Entry 9IZV (electron microscopy, 3.02 A resolution); this record covers chains A and D of the 4 polymer chains in the assembly.

# Chain A (and D)
Molecule: Methylmalonate-semialdehyde/malonate-semialdehyde dehydrogenase [acylating], mitochondrial
From: Homo sapiens
Notes: EC 1.2.1.27; chain D of this document is another copy of the same molecule, construct and numbering; everything in this record applies to it too
UniProt: Q02252 (MMSA_HUMAN); residues 2-503 here correspond to UniProt positions 34-535 (UniProt number = residue number + 32)
Sequence (509 residues; each row starts with the number of its first residue):
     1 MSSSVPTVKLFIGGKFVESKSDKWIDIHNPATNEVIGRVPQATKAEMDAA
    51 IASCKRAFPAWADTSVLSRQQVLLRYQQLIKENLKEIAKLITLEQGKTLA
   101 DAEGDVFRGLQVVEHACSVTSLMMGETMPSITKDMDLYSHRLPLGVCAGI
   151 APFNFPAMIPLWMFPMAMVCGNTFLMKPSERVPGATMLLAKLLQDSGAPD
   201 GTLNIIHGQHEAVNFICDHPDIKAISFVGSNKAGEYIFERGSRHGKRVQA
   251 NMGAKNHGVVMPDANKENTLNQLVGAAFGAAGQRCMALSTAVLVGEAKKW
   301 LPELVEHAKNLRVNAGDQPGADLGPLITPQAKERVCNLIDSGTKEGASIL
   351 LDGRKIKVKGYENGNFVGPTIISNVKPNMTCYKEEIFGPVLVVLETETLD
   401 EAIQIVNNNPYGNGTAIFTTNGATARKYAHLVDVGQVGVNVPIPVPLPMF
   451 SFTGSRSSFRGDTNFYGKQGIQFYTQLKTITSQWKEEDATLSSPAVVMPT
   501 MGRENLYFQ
Not modelled in the structure: 1-2, 488-509 (chain D: 1-2, 126-133, 452-465, 488-509)
Construct notes: initiating methionine (1); engineered mutation His-140 (Tyr172 in Q02252); expression tag (504-509)
Swiss-Prot annotation at these positions:
  - active site: Cys-285 (Nucleophile)
  - binding site (NAD(+)): Ala-151, Phe-153, Lys-177, Glu-180, Arg-181, Ser-230, Glu-385
  - modified residue: Lys-15 (N6-acetyllysine), Lys-20 (N6-acetyllysine), Lys-23 (N6-acetyllysine), Lys-44 (N6-acetyllysine), Lys-55 (N6-acetyllysine), Lys-85 (N6-acetyllysine), Lys-97 (N6-acetyllysine), Ser-230 (Phosphoserine), Lys-266 (N6-acetyllysine), Lys-298 (N6-acetyllysine), Lys-299 (N6-acetyllysine), Lys-332 (N6-acetyllysine), Lys-344 (N6-acetyllysine), Ser-348 (Phosphoserine), Lys-359 (N6-succinyllysine), Lys-468 (N6-acetyllysine), Lys-485 (N6-succinyllysine)

# Interface between chain A and chain D
Contacting residue pairs - 8 pairs, chain A then chain D:
  Gln-71(A) with Glu-114(D), hydrogen bond
  Ser-130(A) with His-430(D)
  Asp-134(A) with Arg-426(D), salt bridge
  Met-135(A) with Arg-426(D)
  Asp-136(A) with Arg-426(D), salt bridge
  Trp-484(A) with Gly-422(D); Ala-423(D); Arg-426(D)
Interface residues without a listed pair, chain A (8 interface residues in all): Gln-78, Lys-485
Interface residues without a listed pair, chain D (6 interface residues in all): Gln-78

# Overview
8 residues of chain A and 6 residues of chain D are in contact, with 1 hydrogen bond and 2 salt bridges. Polar
contacts include Asp-134(A)/Arg-426(D), Asp-136(A)/Arg-426(D) and Gln-71(A)/Glu-114(D). Curated annotation
(UniProt) lists active-site residue Cys-285(A) and 7 NAD+-binding residues on chain A.
Both chains are Methylmalonate-semialdehyde/malonate-semialdehyde dehydrogenase [acylating], mitochondrial
(Homo sapiens). Entry 9IZV (Cryo-EM structure of ALDH6A1-Y172H & R535C) was determined by electron microscopy
(same publication as 9IZU, 9IZW and 9IZX).
